Entry 4ZTU (X-ray diffraction, 3.30 A resolution); this record covers chains B and C of the 5 polymer chains in the assembly.

[Chain B (and C)]
Molecule: DNA polymerase subunit gamma-2, mitochondrial
Source organism: Homo sapiens
Notes: chain C of this document is another copy of the same molecule, construct and numbering; everything in this record applies to it too
Reference sequence: Q9UHN1 (DPOG2_HUMAN); numbering as in UniProt (aligned over 26-485)
Chain sequence (472 residues; each row starts with the number of its first residue):
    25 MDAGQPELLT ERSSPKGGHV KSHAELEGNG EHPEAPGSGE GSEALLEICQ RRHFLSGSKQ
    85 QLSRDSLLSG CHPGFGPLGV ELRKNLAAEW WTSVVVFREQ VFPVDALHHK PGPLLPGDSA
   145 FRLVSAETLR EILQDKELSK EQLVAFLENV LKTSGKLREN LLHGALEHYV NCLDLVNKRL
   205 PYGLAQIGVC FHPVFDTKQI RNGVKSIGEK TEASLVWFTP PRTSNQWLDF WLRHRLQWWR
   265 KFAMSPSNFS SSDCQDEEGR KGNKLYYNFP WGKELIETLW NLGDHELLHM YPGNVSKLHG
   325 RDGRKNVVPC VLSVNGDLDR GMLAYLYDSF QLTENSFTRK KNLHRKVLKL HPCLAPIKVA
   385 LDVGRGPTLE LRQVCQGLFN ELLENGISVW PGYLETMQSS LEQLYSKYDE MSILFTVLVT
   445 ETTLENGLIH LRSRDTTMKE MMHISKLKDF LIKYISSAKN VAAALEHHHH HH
Unresolved in the structure: 25-67, 137-178, 222-228, 356-361, 486-496 (chain C: 25-67, 138-179, 220-226, 356-367, 486-496)
Sequence notes: expression tag (25, 486-496)
Swiss-Prot annotation at these positions:
  - modified residue: S38 (Phosphoserine)
  - natural variant: R182 (R182W: In MTDPS16), G416 (G416A: No functional deficit), D433 (D433Y: In MTDPS16B), G451 (G451E: In PEOA4)
From the paper describing this entry:
  - disease-associated variants - G451E: decreased binding to DNA polymerase subunit gamma-1 (citing earlier work)
  - disease-associated variants - G451E: decreased catalytic activity (citing earlier work)

[How chain B and chain C interact]
Pairs across the interface (58):
  R76(B) with D198(C)
  F78(B) with N195(C); D198(C); L199(C), hydrophobic
  S82(B) with N195(C), hydrogen bond
  P97(B) with H192(C)
  F99(B) with D129(C)
  P101(B) with F126(C), hydrophobic; P127(C); L199(C), hydrophobic
  V104(B) with P127(C)
  E105(B) with P127(C)
  R107(B) with D129(C), salt bridge
  K108(B) with W115(C)
  W115(B) with E105(C)
  V120(B) with L407(C)
  F121(B) with L407(C)
  E123(B) with F403(C)
  F126(B) with W414(C), hydrophobic
  P127(B) with P101(C); V104(C), hydrophobic; E105(C)
  D129(B) with F99(C); V104(C); R107(C), salt bridge
  L131(B) with G98(C); E233(C)
  H132(B) with V213(C); E233(C), hydrogen bond (backbone-side chain)
  H133(B) with I231(C), hydrogen bond (side chain-backbone); E233(C), salt bridge
  L181(B) with L181(C), hydrophobic
  H192(B) with S80(C)
  N195(B) with Q74(C); H77(C), hydrogen bond (backbone-side chain)
  D198(B) with H77(C), salt bridge
  L199(B) with H77(C); P101(C), hydrophobic; W414(C)
  R203(B) with L418(C); E419(C), hydrogen bond (side chain-backbone)
  V213(B) with H132(C)
  F215(B) with H132(C)
  I231(B) with H133(C), hydrogen bond (backbone-side chain)
  E233(B) with A130(C); L131(C); H132(C), salt bridge; H133(C), salt bridge
  L407(B) with V119(C); V120(C), hydrophobic
  W414(B) with Q124(C); L199(C)
  P415(B) with Q124(C)
  L418(B) with E123(C); R203(C), hydrogen bond (backbone-side chain); L204(C), hydrophobic
  E419(B) with R203(C)
  T420(B) with N201(C)
Other interface residues (no listed pair), chain B (40 interface residues in all): H96, P135, C196, R325
Other interface residues (no listed pair), chain C (46 interface residues in all): G81, H96, K108, V128, P137, F215, S230, Q400, T420

[Summary]
40 residues of chain B and 46 residues of chain C are in contact; the contacts include 7 hydrogen bonds and 6
salt bridges. Polar pairs include R107(B)-D129(C), H133(B)-E233(C) and D198(B)-H77(C). The paper reports that
G451E of chain B reduces binding to DNA polymerase subunit gamma-1; G451E of chain B reduces catalytic
activity.
Both chains are DNA polymerase subunit gamma-2, mitochondrial (Homo sapiens). Entry 4ZTU (Structural basis for
processivity and antiviral drug toxicity in human mitochondrial DNA replicase) was determined by X-ray
diffraction, deposited together with 4ZTZ.
